7YAM - chain A; structure by electron microscopy, 3.30 A resolution.

== Chain A ==
Name: Calcium-transporting ATPase type 2C member 1
Organism: Homo sapiens
Notes: EC 7.2.2.10
UniProtKB: P98194 (AT2C1_HUMAN); residue numbers follow UniProt; this construct covers 1-919
Chain sequence (947 residues; row label = number of the first residue in the row; numbers below 1 keep their minus sign (Met-27 is residue -27)):
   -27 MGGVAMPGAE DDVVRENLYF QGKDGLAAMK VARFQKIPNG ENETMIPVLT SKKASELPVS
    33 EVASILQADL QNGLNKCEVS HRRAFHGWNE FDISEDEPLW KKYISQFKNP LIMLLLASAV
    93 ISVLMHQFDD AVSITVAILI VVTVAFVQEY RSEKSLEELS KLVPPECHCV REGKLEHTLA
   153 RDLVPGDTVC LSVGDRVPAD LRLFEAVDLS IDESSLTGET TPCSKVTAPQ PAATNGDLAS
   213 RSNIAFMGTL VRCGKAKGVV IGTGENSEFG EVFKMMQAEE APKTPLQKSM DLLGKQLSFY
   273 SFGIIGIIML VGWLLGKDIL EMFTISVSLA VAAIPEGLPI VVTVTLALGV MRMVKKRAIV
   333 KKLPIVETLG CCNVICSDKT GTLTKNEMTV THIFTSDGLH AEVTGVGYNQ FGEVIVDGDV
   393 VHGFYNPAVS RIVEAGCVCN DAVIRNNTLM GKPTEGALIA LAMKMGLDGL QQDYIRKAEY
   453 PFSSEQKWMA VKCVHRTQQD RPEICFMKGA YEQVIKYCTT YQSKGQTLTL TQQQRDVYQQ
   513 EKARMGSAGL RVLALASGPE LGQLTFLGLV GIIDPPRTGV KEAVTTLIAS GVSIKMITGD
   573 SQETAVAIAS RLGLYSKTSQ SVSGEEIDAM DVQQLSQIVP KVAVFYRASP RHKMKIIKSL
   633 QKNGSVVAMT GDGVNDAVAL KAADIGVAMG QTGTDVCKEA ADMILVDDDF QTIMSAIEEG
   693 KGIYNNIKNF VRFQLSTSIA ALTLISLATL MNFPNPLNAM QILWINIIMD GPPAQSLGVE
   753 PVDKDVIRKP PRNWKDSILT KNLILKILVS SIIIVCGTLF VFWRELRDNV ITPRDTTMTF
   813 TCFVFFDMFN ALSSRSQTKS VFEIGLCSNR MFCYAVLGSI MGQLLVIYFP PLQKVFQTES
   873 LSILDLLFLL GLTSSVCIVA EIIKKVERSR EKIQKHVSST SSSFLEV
Disordered / not traced: -27 to 16, 65-70, 128-134, 205-208, 905-919
Sequence notes: initiating methionine (-27); expression tag (-26 to 0)
Bound ions: Mg2+: Asp350, Thr352, Asp644
Ligand contacts: beryllium trifluoride: Ser186, Gly190, Asp350, Lys351, Thr352, Gly353, Thr570, Gly571, Lys625, Asp644, Gly645, Asn647, Asp648
UniProt features mapped onto this chain:
  - active site: Asp350 (4-aspartylphosphate intermediate)
  - binding site (Ca(2+)): Val303, Ala304, Ile306, Glu308, Asn738, Asp742
  - binding site (Mg(2+)): Asp644, Asp648
  - natural variant: Pro201 (P201L: In HHD), Gly220 (G220E: In HHD), Ala304 (A304T: In HHD), Gly309 (G309C: In HHD; G309V: In HHD), Leu318 (L318P: In HHD), Leu341 (L341P: In HHD), Cys344 (C344Y: In HHD), Cys411 (C411R: In HHD), Cys490 (C490F: In HHD), Thr570 (T570I: In HHD), Ile580 (I580V: In HHD), Leu584 (L584P: In HHD), 9 further natural variant entries in UniProt
  - mutagenesis: Gln39 (Q39C: Decreases calcium-dependent autophosphorylation), Asp41 (D41A: Decreases calcium-dependent autophosphorylation and the ATPase activity; when associated with A-50), Glu50 (E50A: Decreases calcium-dependent autophosphorylation and the ATPase activity; when associated with A-41; E50S: Decreases calcium-dependent autophosphorylation), Asp350 (D350A: Impairs pump activity), Gln747 (Q747A: Increases manganese transporter activity)
What the authors report for this chain:
  - binding site for beryllium trifluoride: Asp350
  - Mg2+ coordination: Asp350, Asp644
  - conformationally variable residues (domain motion, helix shift): Tyr122 to Glu125, Thr189 to Glu191, Met741, Asp742
  - contacts within the chain: Ser124-Lys333, Val313-Gln747 (hydrophobic contact), Val316-Gln747 (hydrophobic contact)
  - catalytic residues: Asp350 (proposed by the authors, not directly observed)
  - disease-associated variants - D742Y: abolished binding to Ca2+ (citing earlier work)
  - disease-associated variants - G309C, D742Y: abolished binding to Mn2+ (citing earlier work)
  - disease-associated variants - G309C: unchanged binding to Ca2+ (citing earlier work)
  - post-translational modification sites: Lys496 (citing earlier work)

== Summary ==
Chain A binds beryllium trifluoride. Asp350, Thr352 and Asp644 coordinate Mg2+. From UniProt: active-site
residue Asp350, 6 Ca2+-binding residues, Mg2+-binding residues Asp644 and Asp648 and 5 mutagenesis sites. From
the paper: the catalytic residue Asp350; G309C and D742Y abolish binding to Mn2+.
Chain A is Calcium-transporting ATPase type 2C member 1 (Homo sapiens); the structure, CryoEM structure of
SPCA1a in E2P state, was determined by electron microscopy, deposited together with 7YAG, 7YAH, 7YAI and 7YAJ.
